Entry 3MJS (X-ray diffraction, 1.40 A resolution); this record covers chain A.

Chain A:
Molecule: AmphB
From: Streptomyces nodosus
Notes: EC 1.1.1.100; fragment: ketoreductase domain
UniProtKB: Q93NW7 (Q93NW7_9ACTO); residues 1-475 here correspond to UniProt positions 2529-3003 (UniProt number = residue number + 2528)
Amino-acid sequence (496 residues; numbered -20 to 475; the number before each row is that of its first residue; numbers below 1 keep their minus sign (Met-20 is residue -20)):
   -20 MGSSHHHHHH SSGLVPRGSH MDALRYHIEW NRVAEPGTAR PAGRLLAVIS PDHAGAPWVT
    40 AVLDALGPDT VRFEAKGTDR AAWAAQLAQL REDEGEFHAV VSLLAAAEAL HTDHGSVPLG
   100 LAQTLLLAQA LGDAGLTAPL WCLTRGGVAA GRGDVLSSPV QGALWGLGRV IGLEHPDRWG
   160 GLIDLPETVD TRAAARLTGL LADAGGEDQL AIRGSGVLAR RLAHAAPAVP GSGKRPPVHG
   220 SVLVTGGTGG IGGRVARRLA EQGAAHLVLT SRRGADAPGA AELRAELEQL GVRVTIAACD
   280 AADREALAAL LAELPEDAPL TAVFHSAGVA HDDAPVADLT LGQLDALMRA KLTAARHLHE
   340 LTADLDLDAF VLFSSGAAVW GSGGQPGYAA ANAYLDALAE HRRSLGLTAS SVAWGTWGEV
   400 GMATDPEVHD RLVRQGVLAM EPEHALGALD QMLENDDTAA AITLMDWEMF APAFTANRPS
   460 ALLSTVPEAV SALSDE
Disordered / not traced: -20 to -3, 474-475
Differences from the reference sequence: expression tag (-20 to 0)
Small-molecule neighbours:
  - (2S)-2-hydroxybutanedioic acid (LMR): Ala309, Ser354, Gln364, Tyr367, Gly394, Met401, Ala402, Val407, Leu411
  - D-malate (MLT): Leu152, Trp359, Gly360, Ser361, Gly362, Gln414, Phe449, Ala452, Phe453
  - NADPH (NDP; NADPH dihydro-nicotinamide-adenine-dinucleotide phosphate): Gly225, Thr227, Gly228, Gly229, Ile230, Gly231, Ser250, Arg251, Arg252, Cys278, Asp279, Ala280, Ser305, Ala306, Gly307, Val308, Ala329, Lys330, Phe352, Ser353, Ser354, Tyr367, Asn371, Trp393, Gly394, Thr395, Trp396, Gly400, Met401, Ala402

Overview:
Ligands of chain A: NADPH, (2S)-2-hydroxybutanedioic acid and D-malate.
Chain A is AmphB (Streptomyces nodosus); the structure, Structure of A-type Ketoreductases from Modular
Polyketide Synthase, was determined by X-ray diffraction together with 3MJC, 3MJE, 3MJT and 3MJV from the same
study.
